Entry 7WFD (electron microscopy, 3.25 A resolution); this record covers chains AB and AC of the 16 polymer chains in the assembly.

[Chain AB]
Name: Photosystem I P700 chlorophyll a apoprotein A2
Source organism: Arabidopsis thaliana
Notes: EC 1.97.1.12
UniProt: P56767 (PSAB_ARATH); numbering as in UniProt (aligned over 1-734)
Sequence (734 residues; row label = number of the first residue in the row):
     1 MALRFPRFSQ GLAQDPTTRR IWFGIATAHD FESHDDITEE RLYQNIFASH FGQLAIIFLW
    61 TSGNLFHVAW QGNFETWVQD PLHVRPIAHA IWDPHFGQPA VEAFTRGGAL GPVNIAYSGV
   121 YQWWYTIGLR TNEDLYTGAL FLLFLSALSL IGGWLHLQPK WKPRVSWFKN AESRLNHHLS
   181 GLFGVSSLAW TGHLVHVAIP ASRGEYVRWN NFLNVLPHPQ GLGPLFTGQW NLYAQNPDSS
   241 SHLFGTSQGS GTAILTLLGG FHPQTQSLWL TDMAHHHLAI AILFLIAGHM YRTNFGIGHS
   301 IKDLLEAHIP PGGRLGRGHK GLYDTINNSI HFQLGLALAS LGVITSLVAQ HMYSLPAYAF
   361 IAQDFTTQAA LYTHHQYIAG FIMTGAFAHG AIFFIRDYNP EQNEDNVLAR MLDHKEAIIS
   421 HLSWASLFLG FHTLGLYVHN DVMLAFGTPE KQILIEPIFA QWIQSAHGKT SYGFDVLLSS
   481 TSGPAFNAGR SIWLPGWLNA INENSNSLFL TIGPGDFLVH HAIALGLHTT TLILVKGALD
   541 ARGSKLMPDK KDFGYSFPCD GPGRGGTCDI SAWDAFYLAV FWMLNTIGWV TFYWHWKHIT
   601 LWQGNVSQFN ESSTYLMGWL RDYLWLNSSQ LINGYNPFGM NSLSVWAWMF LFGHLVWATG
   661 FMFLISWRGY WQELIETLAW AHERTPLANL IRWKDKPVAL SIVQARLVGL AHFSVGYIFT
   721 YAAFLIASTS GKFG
Metal / ion sites: chlorophyll a Mg site 1 near Gln53 (its only coordinating residue here); chlorophyll a Mg site 2 near Asp93 (its only coordinating residue here); 4Fe-4S cluster Fe: Cys559, Cys568 (shared with 2 residues of chain AA)
Ligand contacts:
  - beta-carotene (BCR), molecule 1: Phe5, Ile21, Ile25, Ile691
  - beta-carotene (BCR), molecule 2: Leu54, Ile57, Phe58, Trp60, Gly181, Leu182, Val185, Ser186, Leu188
  - beta-carotene (BCR), molecule 3: Thr61, Leu65, Trp123, Trp124, Ile127, Leu129, Gly138, Phe141, Leu142, Leu145, Trp209, Leu213
  - beta-carotene (BCR), molecule 4: Leu188, Leu222, Leu225, Phe226, Leu278, Ile282, Leu285, His289, Ile297
  - beta-carotene (BCR), molecule 5: His331, Phe332, Gly335, Leu336, Ala339, Val343, Met383, Ala386, Phe387, Gly390, Phe393, Phe394, Ala538
  - beta-carotene (BCR), molecule 6: Phe387, Met411, Ile418, Val535, Leu539
  - beta-carotene (BCR), molecule 7: Leu434, Gly435, Val438
  - beta-carotene (BCR), molecule 8: Val645, Trp648, Met649, Phe652, Trp671, Leu674, Ile675, Leu678, Phe719
  - beta-carotene (BCR), molecule 9: Thr685, Pro686, Leu687
  - chlorophyll a (CLA), molecule 1: Phe5, Phe8, Gly24, Ile25, Ala28, His29, Phe31, Ser49, Gly52, Gln53, Ile56
  - chlorophyll a (CLA), molecule 2: Thr18, Ile21, Trp22, Ile675, Leu678, Ala679, His682, Ile691, Arg692, Trp693, Lys694, Asp695, Pro697, Val698, Leu700
  - chlorophyll a (CLA), molecule 3: Ile21, Trp22, Ile25
  - chlorophyll a (CLA), molecule 4: Trp22, Phe652, Leu655, Val656, Thr659, Met662, Phe663, Leu700, Val708, Ala711, His712, Val715
  - chlorophyll a (CLA), molecule 5: Ile25, Ala26, Thr27, His29, Asp30, His331, Leu334, Leu338, Phe381, Ile382, Thr384, Gly385, Ala388, His389, Ile392, Arg396, Tyr555, Trp573, Phe576, Leu707, Ala711
  - chlorophyll a (CLA), molecule 6: His29, Phe31, Tyr43, Ile46, Ser49, His50, Gln53, Leu54, Ile57, Phe168, Arg174, His178, Leu182, Phe183, Ile330, His331, Gln333, Leu334, Ala337, Leu338, Leu341
  - chlorophyll a (CLA), molecule 7: His29, Gln53, Ile56, Ile57, Trp60, Leu338, Leu341, Ile378, Phe381, Ile382
  - chlorophyll a (CLA), molecule 8: Phe47, Phe51, Leu148, Ile151, Gly152, Leu155, His156, Trp161, Pro163, Trp167
  - chlorophyll a (CLA), molecule 9: Phe47, His50, Phe51, Leu54, Trp123, Trp167, Phe168, Asn170, Ser173, Arg174, His177, His178, Gly181, Leu182, Phe183, Ile344, Tyr358
  - chlorophyll a (CLA), molecule 10: Phe51, Leu54, Phe58, Ile127, Leu129, Asp134, Thr137, Gly138, Phe141, Phe144, Leu145, Leu148, Ser149, Ser186, Ala189, Trp190, Gly192, His193, His196, Val197, Val207, Arg208, Trp209, Phe212
  - chlorophyll a (CLA), molecule 11: Ile56, Trp60, Asn64, His67, Val68, Ala88, His89, Asn114, Ile115, Ala116, Tyr117, Ser118, Val120, Val645, Trp646, Met649, Phe719
  - chlorophyll a (CLA), molecule 12: Ile57, Phe58, Trp60, Thr61, Ser118, Gly119, Val120, Trp123, Val185, Ser186, Ala189, Leu341, Ile344, Thr345, Val348, Met352, Tyr358, Ile361, Leu371, His374, His375, Ile378, Ile382
  - chlorophyll a (CLA), molecule 13: Leu59, Trp60, Ser62, Gly63, Phe66, His67, Trp70, Gln71, His89, Ala90, Ile91, Trp92, Leu143
  - chlorophyll a (CLA), molecule 14: Trp60, Asn64, Tyr117, Ser118, Val120, Ala370, Leu371, Thr373, His374, Tyr377, Ile378, Phe381, Trp646, Met649, Phe652, Val715, Ile718, Phe719, Tyr721, Ala722, Leu725, Ile726
  - chlorophyll a (CLA), molecule 15: His89, Ala90, Ile91, Trp92, Asp93, Pro94, His95, Phe96, Phe104, Asn114, Ser644, Val645, Trp648
  - chlorophyll a (CLA), molecule 16: Trp123, Thr126, Ile127, Leu182, Phe183, Ser186, Ser187, Trp190, Leu194, Leu270, Met273, His276, His277, Ile280, Phe284, Ile344, Leu347, Val348, His351, Met352, Ala357, Tyr358
  - chlorophyll a (CLA), molecule 17: Trp167, Asn170, Ser173, His177, Thr293, Asn294, Phe295
  - chlorophyll a (CLA), molecule 18: Ala171, Arg174, Leu175, His178, Leu179, Phe183, Phe284, Ile301, Leu305, Tyr323, Ile326, Asn327, Leu336, Ala337, Ser340, Leu341, Ile344
  - chlorophyll a (CLA), molecule 19: Leu175, Leu179, Phe183, Leu283, Phe284, Ile286, Ala287, Met290, Tyr291, Ile301, Leu304
  - chlorophyll a (CLA), molecule 20: Asn176, His177, Ser180, Gly181, Val185, Leu285, His289, Met290, Tyr291, Thr293, Phe295, Ile297
  - chlorophyll a (CLA), molecule 21: Leu188, Ala189, Thr191, Gly192, Val195, His196, Phe212, Leu213, Val215, Leu216, Pro217, His218, Gly221, Leu222, Leu225, Tyr233, Ile254, Leu255, Leu278
  - chlorophyll a (CLA), molecule 22: Leu225, Trp230, Asn231, Tyr233, Ala234, Leu255, Leu257, His275, Leu278, Ala279, Ile282, Ile286, Ile492, Trp493
  - chlorophyll a (CLA), molecule 23: Leu257, Gly259, Gly260, Leu268, Asp272, Met273, His275, His276, Ala279, Ile280, Leu283, His351, Leu355, Trp493, Trp497
  - chlorophyll a (CLA), molecule 24: Ile286, Ala287, His289, Met290, Ile297, Gly298, His299
  - chlorophyll a (CLA), molecule 25: Ile286, Met290, His299, Asp303, Leu304, Ala307, His308
  - chlorophyll a (CLA), molecule 26: Leu304, Leu305, His308, Leu315, His319, Leu322, Ile326, Phe332, Val407, Leu408, Met411
  - chlorophyll a (CLA), molecule 27: Ala307, His308, Ile309, Pro310, Pro311, Arg314, Leu315
  - chlorophyll a (CLA), molecule 28: Arg314, Leu315, Gly316, Val407, Arg410, Met411, Asp413, His414, Ala417, Ile418, His421
  - chlorophyll a (CLA), molecule 29: Ser340, Val343, Ile344, Leu347, Gln350, His351, Tyr353, Ser354, Leu355, Leu508, Phe509
  - chlorophyll a (CLA), molecule 30: Val343, Ser346, Leu347, Gln350, Gln376, Gly380, Met383, Phe387, Leu527, Thr530, Thr531, Leu534, Met583, Thr586, Ile587
  - chlorophyll a (CLA), molecule 31: Gln350, Tyr353, Tyr372, Gln376, Phe459, Ala460, Trp462, Ile463, Gln464, Phe509, Leu510, Ile512, His520, Ile523, Leu527, Val590, Tyr593, Trp594, Lys597
  - chlorophyll a (CLA), molecule 32: Tyr377, Thr433, Leu434, Tyr437, Val519, Ala522, Leu525, Asn585, Trp589, Phe592, Leu616, Trp619, Leu624, Ser628, Ile632, Phe650, Gly653, His654, Trp657, Phe713, Tyr717, Thr720, Tyr721, Phe724
  - chlorophyll a (CLA), molecule 33: Ala417, His421, Trp424
  - chlorophyll a (CLA), molecule 34: Ile418, His421, Leu422, Trp424, Ala425, Ala524, Leu527, His528, Thr531
  - chlorophyll a (CLA), molecule 35: Ser420, His421, Ser423, Trp424, Leu427, Phe431
  - chlorophyll a (CLA), molecule 36: Ser423, Ser426, Leu427, Gly430, Phe431, Leu434, Leu525, Thr529, Leu532, Ile533, Leu578, Phe581, Trp582
  - chlorophyll a (CLA), molecule 37: Trp424, Leu427, Phe428, Phe431, His432
  - chlorophyll a (CLA), molecule 38: Trp424, Ala425, Phe428, Leu429, Ile455, Glu456, Pro457, Ile458, Phe459, Ala460, Ile512, Asp516, Phe517, His520, His521, Ala524, His528
  - chlorophyll a (CLA), molecule 39: Phe431, His432, Gly435, Leu436, Val438, His439, Val442, Met443, Phe446, Lys451, Ile453
  - chlorophyll a (CLA), molecule 40: Leu434, Val438, Asp441, Val442, Leu525, Phe581, Trp582, Asn585, Trp589, Leu616, Leu620, Trp657, Phe713, Tyr717
  - chlorophyll a (CLA), molecule 41: Ile458, Phe459, Trp462, Phe474
  - chlorophyll a (CLA), molecule 42: Trp462, Ile463, Ala466, His467, Leu477, Leu478, Ala485, Trp493, Leu494, Trp497, Phe509
  - chlorophyll a (CLA), molecule 43: Leu477, Pro484, Ala485, Ala488, Gly489, Ile492, Trp493
  - chlorophyll a (CLA), molecule 44: Leu620, Leu624, Trp625, Trp657
  - chlorophyll a (CLA), molecule 45: Tyr635, Trp648, Leu651, Phe652, His654, Leu655, Trp657, Ala658, Phe661
  - chlorophyll a (CLA), molecule 46: Leu655, Ala658, Thr659, Phe661, Met662, Ile665, Ser666, Tyr670, Trp671, Leu674
  - chlorophyll a (CLA), molecule 47: Leu678, Ala681, His682, Thr685, Ala688, Ile691
  - chlorophyll a (CLA), molecule 48: Trp680, Ala681, Arg684, Thr685, Pro686
  - chlorophyll a (CLA), molecule 49: Pro686, Leu687, Ala688, Leu690, Ile691
  - dodecyl-alpha-D-maltoside (LMU): Gly473, Phe474, Asp475
  - phylloquinone (PQN): Trp22, Ile25, Met662, Phe663, Ser666, Trp667, Arg668, Trp671, Ile675, Val698, Ala699, Leu700, Ser701, Ala705
  - 4Fe-4S cluster (SF4): Cys559, Gly561, Pro562, Cys568, Trp667, Ile702, Arg706
Curated features (UniProtKB/Swiss-Prot):
  - binding site ([4Fe-4S] cluster): Cys559, Cys568
  - binding site (chlorophyll a): His654, Met662, Tyr670
  - binding site (phylloquinone): Trp671

[Chain AC]
Name: Photosystem I iron-sulfur center
Source organism: Arabidopsis thaliana
Notes: EC 1.97.1.12
UniProt: P62090 (PSAC_ARATH); residue numbers follow UniProt; this construct covers 1-81
Sequence (81 residues; each row starts with the number of its first residue):
     1 MSHSVKIYDT CIGCTQCVRA CPTDVLEMIP WDGCKAKQIA SAPRTEDCVG CKRCESACPT
    61 DFLSVRVYLW HETTRSMGLA Y
Not modelled in the structure: 1
Metal / ion sites: 4Fe-4S cluster Fe site 1: Cys11, Cys14, Cys17, Cys58, Ser64; 4Fe-4S cluster Fe site 2: Cys21, Cys48, Cys51, Cys54
Ligand contacts:
  - 4Fe-4S cluster (SF4), molecule 1: Val5, Cys21, Pro22, Thr23, Val25, Leu26, Cys48, Val49, Gly50, Cys51, Lys52, Arg53, Cys54, Val67
  - 4Fe-4S cluster (SF4), molecule 2: Ile7, Cys11, Ile12, Gly13, Cys14, Thr15, Gln16, Cys17, Met28, Ala40, Cys54, Ala57, Cys58, Pro59, Thr60, Ser64, Val65
Curated features (UniProtKB/Swiss-Prot):
  - binding site ([4Fe-4S] cluster): Cys11, Cys14, Cys17, Cys21, Cys48, Cys51, Cys54, Cys58

[Interface between chain AB and chain AC]
Contacting residue pairs (33):
  Gly11(AB) with His71(AC)
  Gln14(AB) with Glu72(AC)
  Asp15(AB) with Glu72(AC)
  Pro16(AB) with Glu72(AC); Thr73(AC); Thr74(AC)
  Thr17(AB) with Met77(AC); Leu79(AC)
  Arg19(AB) with Glu72(AC)
  Leu546(AB) with Phe62(AC)
  Pro548(AB) with Phe62(AC)
  Asp549(AB) with Phe62(AC); Arg66(AC), salt bridge; Tyr68(AC)
  Asp552(AB) with Tyr68(AC)
  Phe553(AB) with Lys52(AC); Arg66(AC); Val67(AC); Tyr68(AC), hydrophobic
  Asp560(AB) with Lys52(AC), salt bridge; Glu55(AC); Arg66(AC), salt bridge
  Gly561(AB) with Lys52(AC)
  Gly563(AB) with Ser56(AC), hydrogen bond (backbone-side chain)
  Arg564(AB) with Phe62(AC)
  Arg668(AB) with Met77(AC)
  Gln672(AB) with Tyr81(AC), hydrogen bond
  Glu676(AB) with Tyr81(AC)
  Lys696(AB) with Leu79(AC); Tyr81(AC)
  Pro697(AB) with Tyr81(AC), hydrogen bond (backbone-side chain)
  Val698(AB) with Met77(AC), hydrophobic; Leu79(AC), hydrophobic
Interface residues without a listed pair, chain AB (28 interface residues in all): Met547, Pro558, Pro562, Ile675, Ala679, Glu683, Trp693
Interface residues without a listed pair, chain AC (18 interface residues in all): Cys51, Leu63, Leu69, Gly78

[Overview]
28 residues of chain AB face 18 of chain AC across their interface; the contacts include 3 hydrogen bonds and
3 salt bridges. Among the polar pairs are Asp549(AB)-Arg66(AC), Asp560(AB)-Lys52(AC) and Asp560(AB)-Arg66(AC).
Here chain AB is Photosystem I P700 chlorophyll a apoprotein A2 and chain AC is Photosystem I iron-sulfur
center, both from Arabidopsis thaliana. Entry 7WFD (Left PSI in the cyclic electron transport supercomplex
NDH-PSI from Arabidopsis) was determined by electron microscopy together with 7WFE and 7WFG from the same
study.
